PDB entry 7NG5 | electron microscopy, 3.80 A resolution | chains C and F of the 7 polymer chains in the assembly

[Chain C (and F)]
Protein: Lon protease homolog, mitochondrial
From: Homo sapiens
Notes: EC 3.4.21.53; chain F of this document is another copy of the same molecule, construct and numbering; everything in this record applies to it too
UniProtKB: P36776 (LONM_HUMAN); residue numbers follow UniProt; this construct covers 115-959
Chain sequence (853 residues; row label = number of the first residue in the row):
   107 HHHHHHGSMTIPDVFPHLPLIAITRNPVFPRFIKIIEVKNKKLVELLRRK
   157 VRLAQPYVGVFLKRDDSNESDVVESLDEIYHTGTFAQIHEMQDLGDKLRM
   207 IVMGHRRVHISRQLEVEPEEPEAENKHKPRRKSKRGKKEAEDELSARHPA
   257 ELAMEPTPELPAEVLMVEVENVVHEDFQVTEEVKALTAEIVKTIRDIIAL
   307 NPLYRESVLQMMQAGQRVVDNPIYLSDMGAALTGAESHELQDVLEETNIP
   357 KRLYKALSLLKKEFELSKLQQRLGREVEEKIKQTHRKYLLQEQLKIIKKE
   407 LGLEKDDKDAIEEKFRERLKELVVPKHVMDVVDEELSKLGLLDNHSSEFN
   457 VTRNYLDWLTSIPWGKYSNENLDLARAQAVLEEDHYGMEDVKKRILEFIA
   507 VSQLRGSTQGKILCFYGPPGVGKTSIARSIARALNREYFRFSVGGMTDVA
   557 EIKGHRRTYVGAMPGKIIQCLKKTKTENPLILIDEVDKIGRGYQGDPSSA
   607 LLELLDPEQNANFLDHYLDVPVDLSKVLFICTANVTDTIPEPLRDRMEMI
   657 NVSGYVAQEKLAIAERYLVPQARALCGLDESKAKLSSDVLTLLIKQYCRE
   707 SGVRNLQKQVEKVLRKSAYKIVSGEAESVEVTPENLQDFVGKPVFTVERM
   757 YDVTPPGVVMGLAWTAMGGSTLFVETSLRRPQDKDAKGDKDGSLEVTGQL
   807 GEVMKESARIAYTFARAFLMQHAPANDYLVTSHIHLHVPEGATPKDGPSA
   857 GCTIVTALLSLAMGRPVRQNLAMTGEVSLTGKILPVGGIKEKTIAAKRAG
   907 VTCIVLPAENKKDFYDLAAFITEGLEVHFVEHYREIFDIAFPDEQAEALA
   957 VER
Unresolved in the structure: 107-122, 222-271, 949-959
Differences from the reference sequence: expression tag (107-114)
Metal / ion sites: Mg2+: Thr530 (together with ATP)
Residues lining bound ligands: ATP (adenosine-5'-triphosphate): Asp490, His491, Tyr492, Pro524, Pro525, Gly526, Val527, Gly528, Lys529, Thr530, Ser531, Glu591, Tyr661, Ile669, Tyr673, Val709, Arg710
UniProt features mapped onto this chain:
  - active site: Ser855, Lys898
  - binding site (ATP): Gly523 to Thr530
  - natural variant: Glu476 (E476A: In CODASS), Ser631 (S631Y: In CODASS), Ala670 (A670V: In CODASS), Arg672 (R672C: In CODASS), Pro676 (P676S: In CODASS), Arg679 (R679H: In CODASS), Arg721 (R721G: In CODASS), Ala724 (A724V: In CODASS), Pro749 (P749S: In CODASS), Gly767 (G767E: In CODASS), Ile927 (deletion: In CODASS)
  - mutagenesis: Lys529 (K529R: Abolishes ATPase activity, and presumably ATP-driven protein unfolding, but does not block access to the proteolytic active site or prevent a substrate from binding to it), Trp770 (W770A: Has low basal, but normal stimulated ATPase activity, and retains peptidase activity; W770P: Has normal basal, but low stimulated ATPase activity, and abolishes peptidase activity), Ser855 (S855A: Lacks both ATPase and protease activity, but retains DNA binding activity), Thr880 (T880V: Enhances the basal, but not the stimulated ATPase activity), Gly893 (G893A: Has low basal, but normal stimulated ATPase activity, and retains peptidase activity; G893P: Has normal basal, but low stimulated ATPase activity, and abolishes peptidase activity), Gly894 (G894A/S: Enhances the basal, but not the stimulated ATPase activity, and retains peptidase activity; G894P: Enhances the basal, but not the stimulated ATPase activity, and abolishes peptidase activity)
What the authors report for this chain:
  - binding site for ATP: Arg652
  - mutagenesis - K529R, E591Q, T803V, E812A, S855A: abolished catalytic activity (proteolytic activity)
  - mutagenesis - S855A: unchanged catalytic activity (ATPase activity)
  - catalytic residues: Thr803, His841, His843, Ser855
  - catalytic residues: Glu801, Arg815, Lys898 (proposed by the authors, not directly observed)
  - mutagenesis - T803V: decreased catalytic activity on ATPase
  - mutagenesis - H841F, H843F: abolished catalytic activity on proteolytically
  - mutagenesis - E801A: decreased catalytic activity (protease activity)
  - mutagenesis - E801A, E812A: decreased catalytic activity (ATPase activity)
  - mutagenesis - K529R, E591Q: abolished catalytic activity on ATPase

[Interface between chain C and chain F]
Residue-residue contacts (11):
  Glu287(C) - Glu342(F)
  Glu288(C) - Leu372(F)
  Lys298(C) - Leu309(F)
  Gln319(C) - Glu143(F)
  Gly321(C) - Thr130(F)
  Gly321(C) - Arg131(F)
  Gln322(C) - Glu143(F)  hydrogen bond
  Arg323(C) - Arg131(F)
  Val324(C) - Lys145(F)
  Lys367(C) - Glu384(F)
  Leu372(C) - Ile402(F)  hydrophobic
Other interface residues (no listed pair), chain C (13 interface residues in all): Tyr360, Glu371, Leu375
Other interface residues (no listed pair), chain F (13 interface residues in all): Leu379, Val383, Leu395, Gln399

[Overview]
The chain C/chain F interface involves 13 residues from each chain, with 1 hydrogen bond. The hydrogen-bonded
pair is Gln322(C)-Glu143(F). Bound to chain C: ATP. From the paper: catalytic residues Thr803(C), His841(C)
and His843(C) among others; K529R, E591Q and T803V of chain C, among others, abolish catalytic activity
(proteolytic activity); 8 substitutions were tested in all.
Chain C and chain F are both Lon protease homolog, mitochondrial (Homo sapiens); the structure, P1c-state of
wild type human mitochondrial LONP1 protease with bound substrate protein in presence of ATP/ADP ..., was
determined by electron microscopy, deposited together with 7NFY, 7NG4, 7NGC and 7NGF.
